7PG3 - chains A and D of the 8 polymer chains in the assembly; structure by electron microscopy, 7.30 A resolution (low resolution: residue-level contacts below are approximate; hydrogen-bond / salt-bridge calls are withheld).

Chain A:
Name: Isoform Short of Insulin receptor
Source organism: Homo sapiens
Notes: EC 2.7.10.1
Reference sequence: P06213 (INSR_HUMAN), isoform P06213-2; residues -26 to 1343 here correspond to UniProt positions 1-1370 (UniProt number = residue number + 27)
Chain sequence (1382 residues; each row starts with the number of its first residue; numbers below 1 keep their minus sign (Met-26 is residue -26)):
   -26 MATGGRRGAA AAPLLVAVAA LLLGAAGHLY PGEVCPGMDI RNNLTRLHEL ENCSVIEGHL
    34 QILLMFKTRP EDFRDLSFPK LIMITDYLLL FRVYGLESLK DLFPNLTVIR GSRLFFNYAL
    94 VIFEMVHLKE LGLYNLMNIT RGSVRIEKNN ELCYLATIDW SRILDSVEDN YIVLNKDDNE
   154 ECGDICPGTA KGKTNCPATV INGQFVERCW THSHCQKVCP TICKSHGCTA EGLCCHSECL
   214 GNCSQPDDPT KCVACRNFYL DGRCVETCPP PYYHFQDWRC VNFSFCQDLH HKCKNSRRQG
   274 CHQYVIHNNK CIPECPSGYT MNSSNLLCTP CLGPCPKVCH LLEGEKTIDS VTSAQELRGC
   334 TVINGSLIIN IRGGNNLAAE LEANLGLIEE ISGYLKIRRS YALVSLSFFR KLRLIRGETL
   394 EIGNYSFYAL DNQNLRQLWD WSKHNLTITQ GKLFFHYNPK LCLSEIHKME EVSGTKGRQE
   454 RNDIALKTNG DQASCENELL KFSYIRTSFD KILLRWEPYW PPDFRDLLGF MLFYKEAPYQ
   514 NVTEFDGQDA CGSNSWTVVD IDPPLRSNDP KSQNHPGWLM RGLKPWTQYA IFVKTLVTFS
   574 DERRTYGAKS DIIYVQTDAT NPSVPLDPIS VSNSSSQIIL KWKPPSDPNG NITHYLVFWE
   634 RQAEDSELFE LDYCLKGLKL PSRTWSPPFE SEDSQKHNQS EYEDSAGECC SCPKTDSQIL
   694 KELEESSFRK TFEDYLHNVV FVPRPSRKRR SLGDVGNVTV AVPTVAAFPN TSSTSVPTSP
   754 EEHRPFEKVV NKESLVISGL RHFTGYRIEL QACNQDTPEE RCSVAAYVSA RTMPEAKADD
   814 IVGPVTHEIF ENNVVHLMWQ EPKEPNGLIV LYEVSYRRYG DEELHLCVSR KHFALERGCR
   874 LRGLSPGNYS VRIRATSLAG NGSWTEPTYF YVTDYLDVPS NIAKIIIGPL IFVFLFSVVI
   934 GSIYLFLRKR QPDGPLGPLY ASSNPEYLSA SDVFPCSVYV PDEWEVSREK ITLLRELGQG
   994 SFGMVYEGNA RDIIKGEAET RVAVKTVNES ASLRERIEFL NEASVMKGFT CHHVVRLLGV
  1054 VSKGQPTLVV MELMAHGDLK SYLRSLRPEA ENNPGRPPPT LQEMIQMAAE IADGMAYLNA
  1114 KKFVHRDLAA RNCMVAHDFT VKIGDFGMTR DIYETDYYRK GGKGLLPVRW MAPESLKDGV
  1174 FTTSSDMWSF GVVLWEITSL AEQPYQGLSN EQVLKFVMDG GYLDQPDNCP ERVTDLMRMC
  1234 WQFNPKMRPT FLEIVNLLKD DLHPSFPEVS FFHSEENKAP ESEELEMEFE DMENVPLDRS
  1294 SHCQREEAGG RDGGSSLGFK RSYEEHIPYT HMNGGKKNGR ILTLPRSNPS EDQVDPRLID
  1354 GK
Unresolved in the structure: -26 to 0, 161-168, 449-450, 648-755, 790-792, 908-1355
Disulfides: Cys8-Cys26, Cys126-Cys155, Cys159-Cys182, Cys169-Cys188, Cys192-Cys201, Cys196-Cys207, Cys208-Cys216, Cys212-Cys225, Cys228-Cys237, Cys241-Cys253, Cys259-Cys284, Cys266-Cys274, Cys288-Cys301, Cys304-Cys308, Cys312-Cys333, Cys435-Cys468, Cys647-Cys860, Cys786-Cys795
Differences from the reference sequence: expression tag (1344-1355)
Curated features (UniProtKB/Swiss-Prot):
  - region: Glu706 to Phe714 (Insulin-binding), Tyr972 (Important for interaction with IRS1, SHC1 and STAT5B)
  - site: Phe39 (Insulin-binding)
  - modified residue: Ser373 (Phosphoserine), Tyr374 (Phosphotyrosine), Ser380 (Phosphoserine), Tyr972 (Phosphotyrosine)
  - glycosylation (N-linked (GlcNAc...) asparagine): Asn16, Asn25, Asn78, Asn111, Asn215, Asn255, Asn295, Asn337, Asn397, Asn418, Asn514, Asn606, Asn624, Asn671

Chain D:
Name: Insulin
Source organism: Homo sapiens
Reference sequence: P01308 (INS_HUMAN); residues 1-30 here correspond to UniProt positions 25-54 (UniProt number = residue number + 24)
Chain sequence (30 residues; row label = number of the first residue in the row):
     1 FVNQHLCGSH LVEALYLVCG ERGFFYTPKT
Unresolved in the structure: 1-2, 28-30

Interface between chain A and chain D:
Contacting residue pairs (8; chain A residue first):
  Asp12(A) - Tyr26(D)
  Arg14(A) - Phe25(D)
  Arg14(A) - Tyr26(D)
  Asn15(A) - Gly23(D)
  Asn15(A) - Phe24(D)
  Leu37(A) - Phe24(D)
  Phe39(A) - Tyr16(D)
  Phe39(A) - Phe24(D)
Other interface residues (no listed pair), chain A (8 interface residues in all): Arg19, Glu97, Lys121
Other interface residues (no listed pair), chain D (8 interface residues in all): Ser9, Gly20, Thr27

Overview:
The chain A/chain D interface involves 8 residues from each chain.
Here chain A is Isoform Short of Insulin receptor and chain D is Insulin, both from Homo sapiens. Entry 7PG3
(Low resolution Cryo-EM structure of the full-length insulin receptor bound to 3 insulin, conf 2) was
determined by electron microscopy, deposited together with 7PG0, 7PG2 and 7PG4.
